8JGF - chains B and G of the 6 polymer chains in the assembly; structure by electron microscopy, 2.70 A resolution.

[Chain B]
Protein: Guanine nucleotide-binding protein G(I)/G(S)/G(T) subunit beta-1
Organism: Homo sapiens
UniProt: P62873 (GBB1_HUMAN); residues 7-345 here correspond to UniProt positions 2-340 (UniProt number = residue number - 5)
Amino-acid sequence (352 residues; numbered -6 to 345; the number before each row is that of its first residue; numbers below 1 keep their minus sign (Leu-6 is residue -6)):
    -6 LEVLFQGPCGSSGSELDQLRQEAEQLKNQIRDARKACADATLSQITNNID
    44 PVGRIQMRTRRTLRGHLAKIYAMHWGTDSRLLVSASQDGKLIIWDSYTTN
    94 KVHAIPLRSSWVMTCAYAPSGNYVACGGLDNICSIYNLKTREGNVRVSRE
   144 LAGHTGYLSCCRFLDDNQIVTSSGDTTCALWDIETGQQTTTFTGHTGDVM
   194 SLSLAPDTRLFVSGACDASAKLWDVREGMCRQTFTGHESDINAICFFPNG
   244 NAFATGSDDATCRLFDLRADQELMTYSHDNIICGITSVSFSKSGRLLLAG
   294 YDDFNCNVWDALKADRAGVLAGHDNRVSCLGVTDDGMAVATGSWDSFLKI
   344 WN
Unresolved in the structure: -6 to 9
Differences from the reference sequence: expression tag (-6 to 6)
Swiss-Prot annotation at these positions:
  - modified residue: Ser7 (N-acetylserine), His271 (Phosphohistidine)

[Chain G]
Protein: Guanine nucleotide-binding protein G(I)/G(S)/G(O) subunit gamma-2
Organism: Homo sapiens
UniProt: P59768 (GBG2_HUMAN); residues 4-61 here correspond to UniProt positions 5-62 (UniProt number = residue number + 1)
Amino-acid sequence (58 residues; row label = number of the first residue in the row):
     4 NTASIAQARKLVEQLKMEANIDRIKVSKAAADLMAYCEAHAKEDPLLTPV
    54 PASENPFR
Unresolved in the structure: 4-8

[How chain B and chain G interact]
Contacting residue pairs (89):
  Leu12(B) - Ala11(G)  hydrophobic
  Leu12(B) - Arg12(G)
  Leu12(B) - Val15(G)
  Glu15(B) - Val15(G)
  Ala16(B) - Val15(G)
  Ala16(B) - Leu18(G)
  Leu19(B) - Val15(G)
  Leu19(B) - Leu18(G)  hydrophobic
  Leu19(B) - Lys19(G)
  Gln22(B) - Ala22(G)
  Ile23(B) - Leu18(G)
  Ile23(B) - Ala22(G)  hydrophobic
  Ala26(B) - Arg26(G)
  Arg27(B) - Glu21(G)  salt bridge
  Arg27(B) - Arg26(G)
  Ala29(B) - Lys28(G)  hydrogen bond (backbone-side chain)
  Cys30(B) - Arg26(G)
  Cys30(B) - Ile27(G)  hydrogen bond (side chain-backbone)
  Cys30(B) - Lys28(G)
  Cys30(B) - Val29(G)  hydrogen bond (backbone-backbone)
  Ala31(B) - Val29(G)  hydrophobic
  Asp32(B) - Lys28(G)
  Asp32(B) - Val29(G)
  Asp32(B) - Ser30(G)  hydrogen bond
  Ala33(B) - Val29(G)
  Leu35(B) - Ala33(G)  hydrophobic
  Ile38(B) - Ser30(G)
  Ile38(B) - Ala33(G)  hydrophobic
  Ile38(B) - Met37(G)  hydrophobic
  Thr39(B) - Met37(G)
  Ile42(B) - Met37(G)  hydrophobic
  Val45(B) - Leu50(G)  hydrophobic
  Met50(B) - Leu49(G)  hydrophobic
  Arg53(B) - Phe60(G)
  Arg54(B) - Pro59(G)  hydrogen bond (side chain-backbone)
  Arg54(B) - Phe60(G)  hydrogen bond (side chain-backbone)
  Ser89(B) - Phe60(G)
  Tyr90(B) - Pro59(G)
  Tyr90(B) - Phe60(G)  hydrophobic
  Cys223(B) - Gln17(G)  hydrogen bond (backbone-side chain)
  Arg224(B) - Glu21(G)
  Gln225(B) - Glu21(G)
  Thr226(B) - Glu21(G)  hydrogen bond (backbone-side chain)
  Phe240(B) - Leu36(G)  hydrophobic
  Phe240(B) - Tyr39(G)  hydrophobic
  Phe240(B) - Cys40(G)  hydrophobic
  Pro241(B) - Tyr39(G)
  Asn242(B) - Leu36(G)
  Asn242(B) - Tyr39(G)
  Ala245(B) - Leu36(G)  hydrophobic
  Leu257(B) - Leu36(G)  hydrophobic
  Arg261(B) - Ile27(G)
  Arg261(B) - Asp35(G)  salt bridge
  Ala262(B) - Arg26(G)
  Ala262(B) - Ile27(G)
  Ala262(B) - Val29(G)  hydrophobic
  Asp263(B) - Ile24(G)
  Asp263(B) - Arg26(G)  salt bridge
  Gln264(B) - Val29(G)
  Leu266(B) - Val29(G)  hydrophobic
  Leu266(B) - Leu36(G)  hydrophobic
  Ser284(B) - Asp47(G)  hydrogen bond
  Lys285(B) - Asp47(G)
  Ser286(B) - Tyr39(G)
  Ser286(B) - Cys40(G)  hydrogen bond (backbone-side chain)
  Ser286(B) - His43(G)
  Ser286(B) - Ala44(G)
  Ser286(B) - Asp47(G)  hydrogen bond
  Gly287(B) - Cys40(G)
  Arg288(B) - Cys40(G)
  Arg288(B) - Leu50(G)
  Leu289(B) - Leu49(G)
  Leu289(B) - Leu50(G)  hydrophobic
  Leu305(B) - Cys40(G)  hydrophobic
  Asp328(B) - Pro48(G)
  Gly329(B) - Pro48(G)
  Gly329(B) - Leu49(G)  hydrogen bond (backbone-backbone)
  Met330(B) - Pro48(G)  hydrophobic
  Met330(B) - Leu49(G)
  Met330(B) - Val53(G)  hydrophobic
  Met330(B) - Asn58(G)
  Met330(B) - Pro59(G)
  Ala331(B) - Leu49(G)
  Ala331(B) - Phe60(G)  hydrophobic
  Val332(B) - Leu49(G)  hydrophobic
  Ile343(B) - Phe60(G)  hydrophobic
  Asn345(B) - Leu49(G)
  Asn345(B) - Asn58(G)  hydrogen bond
  Asn345(B) - Phe60(G)
Interface residues without a listed pair, chain B (58 interface residues in all): Thr34, Trp68, Ser72, Asp259, Leu291, Val325, Trp344
Interface residues without a listed pair, chain G (34 interface residues in all): Asp25, Ala32, Glu46, Arg61

[Overview]
58 residues of chain B face 34 of chain G across their interface; the contacts include 13 hydrogen bonds and 3
salt bridges. Polar pairs include Arg27(B)-Glu21(G), Arg261(B)-Asp35(G) and Asp263(B)-Arg26(G).
Here chain B is Guanine nucleotide-binding protein G(I)/G(S)/G(T) subunit beta-1 and chain G is Guanine
nucleotide-binding protein G(I)/G(S)/G(O) subunit gamma-2, both from Homo sapiens. Entry 8JGF (CryoEM
structure of Gq-coupled MRGPRX1 with peptide agonist BAM8-22) was determined by electron microscopy, deposited
together with 8JGB and 8JGG.
